PDB entry 5F9F | X-ray diffraction, 2.60 A resolution | chains A and E of the 12 polymer chains in the assembly

== Chain A (and E) ==
Molecule: Probable ATP-dependent RNA helicase DDX58
From: Homo sapiens
Notes: EC 3.6.4.13; chain E of this document is another copy of the same molecule, construct and numbering; everything in this record applies to it too
UniProt: O95786 (DDX58_HUMAN), isoform O95786-2; residues 232-925 here correspond to UniProt positions 187-880 (UniProt number = residue number - 45)
Sequence (695 residues; each row starts with the number of its first residue):
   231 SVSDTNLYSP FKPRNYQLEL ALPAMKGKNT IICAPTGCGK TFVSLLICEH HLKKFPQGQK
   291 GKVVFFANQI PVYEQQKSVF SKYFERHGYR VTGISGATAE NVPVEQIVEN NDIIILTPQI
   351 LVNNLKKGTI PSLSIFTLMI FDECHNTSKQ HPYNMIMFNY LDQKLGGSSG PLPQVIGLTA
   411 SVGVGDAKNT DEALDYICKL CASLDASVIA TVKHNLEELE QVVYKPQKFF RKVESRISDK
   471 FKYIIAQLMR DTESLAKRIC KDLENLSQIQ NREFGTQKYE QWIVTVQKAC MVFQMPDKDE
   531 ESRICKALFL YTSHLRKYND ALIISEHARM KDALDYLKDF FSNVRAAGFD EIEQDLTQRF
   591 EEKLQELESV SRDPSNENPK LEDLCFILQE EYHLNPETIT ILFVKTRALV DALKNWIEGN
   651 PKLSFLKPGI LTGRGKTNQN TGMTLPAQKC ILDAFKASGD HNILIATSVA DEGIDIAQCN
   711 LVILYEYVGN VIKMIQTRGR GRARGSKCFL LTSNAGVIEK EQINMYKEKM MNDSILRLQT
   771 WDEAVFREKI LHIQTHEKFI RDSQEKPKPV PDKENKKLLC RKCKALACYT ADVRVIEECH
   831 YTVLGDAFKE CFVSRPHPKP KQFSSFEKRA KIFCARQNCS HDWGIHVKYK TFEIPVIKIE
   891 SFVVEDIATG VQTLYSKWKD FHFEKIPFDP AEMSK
Not modelled in the structure: 231-239, 494-501, 795-796, 923-925 (chain E: 231-241, 493-501, 923-925)
Differences from the reference sequence: expression tag (231)
Bound ions: Zn2+: Cys810, Cys813, Cys864, Cys869
Small-molecule neighbours: trifluoroethanol (ETF): Leu250, Ile262, Cys263, Ala264, Pro265, Cys268, Lys270, Val273, Leu408, Thr409, Ala410, Glu702
From the paper describing this entry:
  - conformationally variable residues (order/disorder transition): Arg664 to Phe685
  - binding site for the 24-nt RNA strand: Arg664 to Met673
  - mutagenesis - H830A: increased binding to Cap-1 HP RNA
  - mutagenesis - H830A: increased binding to 2'-O-methylated 5'ppp HP RNA
  - mutagenesis - H830A: increased signaling in response to Cap-1 dsRNA
  - mutagenesis - H830A: increased signaling in response to 5'ppp 2'O-Me HP RNA
  - mutagenesis - H830A: increased signaling in response to in the absence of RNA stimulation
  - mutagenesis - H830A: unchanged expression
  - specificity-determining residues: His830
  - mutagenesis - H830A: unchanged signaling in response to 5'ppp
  - mutagenesis - H830A: increased signaling in response to Cap-0 dsRNA

== Interface between chain A and chain E ==
Residue-residue contacts (48; chain A residue first):
  Lys418(A) - Phe616(E)
  Asn419(A) - Glu620(E)
  Thr420(A) - Glu620(E)  hydrogen bond
  Thr420(A) - Leu624(E)
  Asp421(A) - His623(E)  salt bridge
  Leu446(A) - Arg734(E)
  Glu447(A) - Gln451(E)
  Glu450(A) - Arg734(E)  salt bridge
  Gln451(A) - Glu447(E)
  Lys455(A) - Gln457(E)  hydrogen bond
  Gln457(A) - Lys455(E)  hydrogen bond
  Phe459(A) - Met755(E)
  Phe459(A) - Tyr756(E)  hydrophobic
  Phe459(A) - Lys759(E)
  Phe460(A) - Gln752(E)
  Arg461(A) - Tyr756(E)
  Phe616(A) - Lys418(E)
  Phe616(A) - Tyr756(E)
  Glu620(A) - Asn419(E)
  Glu620(A) - Thr420(E)  hydrogen bond (side chain-backbone)
  Glu621(A) - Lys759(E)  salt bridge
  His623(A) - Arg767(E)  hydrogen bond
  Leu624(A) - Thr420(E)
  Leu624(A) - Lys759(E)
  Leu624(A) - Asp763(E)
  Arg734(A) - Leu446(E)
  Arg734(A) - Glu450(E)  salt bridge
  Lys737(A) - Lys759(E)
  Phe739(A) - Tyr756(E)  hydrophobic
  Phe739(A) - Lys759(E)
  Ile748(A) - Gln752(E)
  Gln752(A) - Phe460(E)
  Gln752(A) - Ile748(E)
  Gln752(A) - Gln752(E)
  Met755(A) - Gln457(E)
  Met755(A) - Lys458(E)
  Met755(A) - Phe459(E)
  Tyr756(A) - Phe459(E)  hydrophobic
  Tyr756(A) - Arg461(E)
  Tyr756(A) - Phe616(E)
  Tyr756(A) - Glu620(E)
  Tyr756(A) - Phe739(E)  hydrophobic
  Lys759(A) - Phe459(E)
  Lys759(A) - Glu621(E)  salt bridge
  Lys759(A) - Leu624(E)
  Lys759(A) - Lys737(E)
  Asp763(A) - Leu624(E)
  Arg767(A) - His623(E)  hydrogen bond
Interface residues without a listed pair, chain A (31 interface residues in all): Tyr454, Lys458, Lys462
Interface residues without a listed pair, chain E (30 interface residues in all): Tyr454, Glu749

== Summary ==
The interface between chain A and chain E involves 31 residues on one side and 30 on the other, with 6
hydrogen bonds and 5 salt bridges. Polar contacts include Asp421(A)-His623(E), Glu450(A)-Arg734(E) and
Glu621(A)-Lys759(E). From the paper: a binding site for the 24-nt RNA strand at Arg664(A); H830A of chain A
increases binding to Cap-1 HP RNA.
Both chains are Probable ATP-dependent RNA helicase DDX58 (Homo sapiens). Entry 5F9F (Crystal structure of
RIG-I helicase-RD in complex with 24-mer blunt-end hairpin RNA) was determined by X-ray diffraction, deposited
together with 5F98 and 5F9H.
